Entry 1QI8 (X-ray diffraction, 1.80 A resolution); this record covers chains A and D of the 4 polymer chains in the assembly.

[Chain A]
Name: Hemoglobin
Source organism: Homo sapiens
Notes: fragment: alpha chain
UniProtKB: P69905 (HBA_HUMAN); residue numbers follow UniProt; this construct covers 1-141
Sequence (141 residues; each row starts with the number of its first residue):
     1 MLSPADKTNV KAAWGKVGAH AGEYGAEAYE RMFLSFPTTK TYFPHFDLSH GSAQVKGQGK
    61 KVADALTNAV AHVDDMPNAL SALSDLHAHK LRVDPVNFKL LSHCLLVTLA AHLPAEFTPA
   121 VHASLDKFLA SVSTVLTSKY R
Sequence notes: conflict Met1 (Val in P69905), Tyr29 (Leu in P69905), Gln58 (His in P69905)
Metal / ion sites: heme Fe near His87 (its only coordinating residue here)
Small-molecule neighbours: heme (HEM): Tyr29, Met32, Thr39, Tyr42, Phe43, His45, Phe46, Gln58, Lys61, Val62, Ala65, Leu66, Leu83, Leu86, His87, Leu91, Val93, Asn97, Phe98, Leu101, Val132, Leu136
UniProt features mapped onto this chain:
  - site: Lys61 (Not glycated)
  - natural variant: Asp6 (A6D: In J-Toronto; this construct carries the variant), Ala13 (A13D: In J-Paris 1/J-Aljezur), Glu27 (A27E: In Shenyang; this construct carries the variant), Lys61 (K61N: In Zambia; deletion: In Clinic), Asp64 (A64D: In Pontoise; this construct carries the variant), Asp75 (D75A: In Lille; D75G: In Chapel Hill; D75N: In G-Pest), Ala111 (A111D: In Petah Tikva)

[Chain D]
Name: Hemoglobin
Source organism: Homo sapiens
Notes: fragment: beta chain
UniProtKB: P68871 (HBB_HUMAN); residues 1-146 here = UniProt positions 1-146
Sequence (146 residues; row label = number of the first residue in the row):
     1 MHLTPEEKSA VTALWGKVNV DEVGGEAYGR LLVVYPWTQR FFESFGDLST PDAVMGNPKV
    61 KAQGKKVLGA FSDGLAHLDN LKGTFATLSE LHCDKLHVDP ENFRLLGNVL VCVLAHHFGK
   121 EFTPPVQAAY QKVVAGVANA LAHKYH
Sequence notes: conflict Met1 (Val in P68871), Gly29 (Leu in P68871)
Metal / ion sites: heme Fe near His92 (its only coordinating residue here)
Small-molecule neighbours: heme (HEM): Tyr28, Leu31, Thr38, Phe41, Phe42, Gln63, Lys66, Val67, Ala70, Phe71, Phe85, Leu88, Leu91, His92, Leu96, Val98, Asn102, Phe103, Leu106, Val137, Leu141
UniProt features mapped onto this chain:
  - natural variant: Leu3 (H3L: In Graz; this construct carries the variant), Glu7 (E7A: In G-Makassar; E7K: In Hb C; E7Q: In Machida; E7V: In SKCA), Lys8 (E8K: In G-Siriraj; this construct carries the variant), Val11 (A11V: In Iraq-Halabja; this construct carries the variant), Gly16 (W16G: In Randwick; this construct carries the variant), Val23 (E23V: In D-Granada; this construct carries the variant), Gly24 (V24G: In Miyashiro; this construct carries the variant), Gly25 (G25D: In Moscva; G25R: In Riverdale-Bronx; G25V: In Savannah), Leu32 (L32P: In Yokohama), Val33 (L33V: In Muscat; this construct carries the variant), Arg40 (Q40R: In Tianshui; this construct carries the variant), Phe42 (F42Y: In Mequon; deletion: In Bruxelles), 11 further natural variant entries in UniProt

[How chain A and chain D interact]
Residue-residue contacts (25):
  Pro37(A) with His146(D)
  Thr38(A) with Pro100(D)
  Lys40(A) with His146(D), hydrogen bond (side chain-backbone)
  Thr41(A) with His97(D); Asp99(D)
  Tyr42(A) with Arg40(D); Asp99(D), hydrogen bond
  Pro44(A) with His97(D)
  Leu91(A) with Arg40(D), hydrogen bond (backbone-side chain)
  Arg92(A) with Pro36(D); Trp37(D); Gln39(D); Arg40(D), hydrogen bond (backbone-side chain)
  Asp94(A) with Trp37(D), hydrogen bond; Asp99(D); Glu101(D); Leu105(D)
  Pro95(A) with Trp37(D)
  Val96(A) with Glu101(D)
  Asn97(A) with Asp99(D), hydrogen bond
  Tyr140(A) with Pro36(D); Trp37(D), hydrophobic
  Arg141(A) with Val34(D), hydrogen bond (side chain-backbone); Tyr35(D); Pro36(D)
Also at the interface, not in a pair above, chain D (15 interface residues in all): Glu43, Val98, Tyr145

[Overview]
The interface between chain A and chain D involves 14 residues on one side and 15 on the other; the contacts
include 7 hydrogen bonds. Among the polar pairs are Lys40(A)-His146(D), Tyr42(A)-Asp99(D) and
Leu91(A)-Arg40(D). Ligands of chain A: heme. Ligands of chain D: heme.
Chain A is Hemoglobin and chain D is Hemoglobin, both from Homo sapiens; the structure, Deoxygenated structure
of a distal pocket hemoglobin mutant, was determined by X-ray diffraction.
